PDB entry 4AFA | X-ray diffraction, 2.05 A resolution | chain A

== Chain A ==
Name: EPA1P
Organism: Candida glabrata
Notes: fragment: adhesion domain (a domain), residues 31-271
Reference sequence: Q6VBJ0 (Q6VBJ0_CANGB); residue numbers follow UniProt; this construct covers 31-271
Sequence (262 residues; numbered 10 to 271; the number before each row is that of its first residue):
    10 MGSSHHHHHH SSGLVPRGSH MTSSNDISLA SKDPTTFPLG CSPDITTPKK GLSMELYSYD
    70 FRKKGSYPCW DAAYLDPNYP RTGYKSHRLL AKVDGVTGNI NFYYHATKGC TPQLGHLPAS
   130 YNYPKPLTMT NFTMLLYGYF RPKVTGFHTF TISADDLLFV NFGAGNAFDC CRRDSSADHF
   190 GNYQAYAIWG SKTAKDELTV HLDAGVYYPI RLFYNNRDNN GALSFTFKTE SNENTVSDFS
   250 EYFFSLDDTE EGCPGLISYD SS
Unresolved in the structure: 10-39, 268-271
Construct notes: expression tag (10-30); engineered mutation D227 (Glu in Q6VBJ0), N228 (Tyr in Q6VBJ0), N229 (Asp in Q6VBJ0)
Disulfides: C50-C179, C78-C119, C180-C262
Metal / ion sites: Ca2+: D164, D165, N225, D227, N229 (together with beta-D-galactopyranose)

== Overview ==
D164, D165, N225, D227 and N229 coordinate Ca2+.
Chain A is EPA1P (Candida glabrata); the structure, Crystal Structure of subtype-switched Epithelial Adhesin 1
to 2 A domain (Epa1to2A) from Candida glabrata in ..., was determined by X-ray diffraction, deposited together
with 4AFB, 4AFC and 4ASL.
